Entry 4M8G (X-ray diffraction, 2.00 A resolution); this record covers chain A.

# Chain A
Name: Tumor suppressor candidate 3
From: Homo sapiens
Notes: fragment: soluble domain of N33/Tusc3
UniProtKB: Q13454 (TUSC3_HUMAN); residues 3-153 here correspond to UniProt positions 44-194 (UniProt number = residue number + 41)
Amino-acid sequence (161 residues; numbered 1 to 161; the number before each row is that of its first residue):
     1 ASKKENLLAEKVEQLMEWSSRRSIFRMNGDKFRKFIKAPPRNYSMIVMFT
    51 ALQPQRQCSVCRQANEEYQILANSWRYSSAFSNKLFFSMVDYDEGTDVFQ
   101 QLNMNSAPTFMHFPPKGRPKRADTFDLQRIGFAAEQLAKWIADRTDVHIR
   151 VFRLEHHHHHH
Disordered / not traced: 1-12, 80-82, 155-161
Construct notes: expression tag (1-2, 154-161); engineered mutation Ser82 (Cys123 in Q13454)
Modified positions: Mse16, Mse27, Mse45, Mse48, Mse89, Mse104, Mse111 (selenomethionine; parent Met)
Cystine bridges: Cys58-Cys61

# Overview
Chain A is Tumor suppressor candidate 3 (Homo sapiens); the structure, Crystal structure of Se-Met hN33/Tusc3,
was determined by X-ray diffraction together with 4M90, 4M91 and 4M92 from the same study.
